7JV2 - chains L and A of the 3 polymer chains in the assembly; structure by electron microscopy, 3.50 A resolution.

== Chain L ==
Protein: S2H13 Fab light chain
Source organism: Homo sapiens
Notes: antibody fragment or engineered binder
Chain sequence (110 residues; numbered 1 to 110; the number before each row is that of its first residue):
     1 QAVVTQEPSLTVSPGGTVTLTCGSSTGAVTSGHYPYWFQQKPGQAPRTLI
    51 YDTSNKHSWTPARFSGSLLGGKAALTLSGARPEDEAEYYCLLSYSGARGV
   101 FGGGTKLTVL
Disulfides: Cys22-Cys90

== Chain A ==
Protein: Spike glycoprotein
Source organism: Severe acute respiratory syndrome coronavirus 2
UniProt: P0DTC2 (SPIKE_SARS2); residue numbers follow UniProt; this construct covers 14-1211
Chain sequence (1281 residues; each row starts with the number of its first residue; numbers below 1 keep their minus sign (Met-18 is residue -18)):
   -18 MGILPSPGMPALLSLVSLLSVLLMGCVAETGTQCVNLTTRTQLPPAYTNS
    32 FTRGVYYPDKVFRSSVLHSTQDLFLPFFSNVTWFHAIHVSGTNGTKRFDN
    82 PVLPFNDGVYFASTEKSNIIRGWIFGTTLDSKTQSLLIVNNATNVVIKVC
   132 EFQFCNDPFLGVYYHKNNKSWMESEFRVYSSANNCTFEYVSQPFLMDLEG
   182 KQGNFKNLREFVFKNIDGYFKIYSKHTPINLVRDLPQGFSALEPLVDLPI
   232 GINITRFQTLLALHRSYLTPGDSSSGWTAGAAAYYVGYLQPRTFLLKYNE
   282 NGTITDAVDCALDPLSETKCTLKSFTVEKGIYQTSNFRVQPTESIVRFPN
   332 ITNLCPFGEVFNATRFASVYAWNRKRISNCVADYSVLYNSASFSTFKCYG
   382 VSPTKLNDLCFTNVYADSFVIRGDEVRQIAPGQTGKIADYNYKLPDDFTG
   432 CVIAWNSNNLDSKVGGNYNYLYRLFRKSNLKPFERDISTEIYQAGSTPCN
   482 GVEGFNCYFPLQSYGFQPTNGVGYQPYRVVVLSFELLHAPATVCGPKKST
   532 NLVKNKCVNFNFNGLTGTGVLTESNKKFLPFQQFGRDIADTTDAVRDPQT
   582 LEILDITPCSFGGVSVITPGTNTSNQVAVLYQDVNCTEVPVAIHADQLTP
   632 TWRVYSTGSNVFQTRAGCLIGAEHVNNSYECDIPIGAGICASYQTQTNSP
   682 SGAGSVASQSIIAYTMSLGAENSVAYSNNSIAIPTNFTISVTTEILPVSM
   732 TKTSVDCTMYICGDSTECSNLLLQYGSFCTQLNRALTGIAVEQDKNTQEV
   782 FAQVKQIYKTPPIKDFGGFNFSQILPDPSKPSKRSFIEDLLFNKVTLADA
   832 GFIKQYGDCLGDIAARDLICAQKFNGLTVLPPLLTDEMIAQYTSALLAGT
   882 ITSGWTFGAGAALQIPFAMQMAYRFNGIGVTQNVLYENQKLIANQFNSAI
   932 GKIQDSLSSTASALGKLQDVVNQNAQALNTLVKQLSSNFGAISSVLNDIL
   982 SRLDPPEAEVQIDRLITGRLQSLQTYVTQQLIRAAEIRASANLAATKMSE
  1032 CVLGQSKRVDFCGKGYHLMSFPQSAPHGVVFLHVTYVPAQEKNFTTAPAI
  1082 CHDGKAHFPREGVFVSNGTHWFVTQRNFYEPQIITTDNTFVSGNCDVVIG
  1132 IVNNTVYDPLQPELDSFKEELDKYFKNHTSPDVDLGDISGINASVVNIQK
  1182 EIDRLNEVAKNLNESLIDLQELGKYEQYIKGSGRENLYFQGGGGSGYIPE
  1232 APRDGQAYVRKDGEWVLLSTFLGHHHHHHHH
Disordered / not traced: -18 to 442, 462-467, 502-1262
Disulfides: Cys480-Cys488
Differences from the reference sequence: expression tag (-18 to 13, 1212-1262); engineered mutation Ser682 (Arg in P0DTC2), Gly683 (Arg in P0DTC2), Gly685 (Arg in P0DTC2), Pro986 (Lys in P0DTC2), Pro987 (Val in P0DTC2)
Swiss-Prot annotation at these positions:
  - region: Asn280 to Cys301 (Putative superantigen), Arg403 to Asp405 (Integrin-binding motif), Asn448 to Phe456 (Immunodominant HLA epitope recognized by the CD8+), Pro681, Ala684 (Putative superantigen), Ser816 to Tyr837 (Fusion peptide 1), Lys835 to Phe855 (Fusion peptide 2), Asp1163 to Glu1202 (Heptad repeat 2)
  - site: Arg815, Ser816 (Cleavage)
  - glycosylation: Asn17 (N-linked (GlcNAc...) (complex) asparagine), Asn61 (N-linked (GlcNAc...) (hybrid) asparagine), Asn74 (N-linked (GlcNAc...) (complex) asparagine), Asn122 (N-linked (GlcNAc...) (hybrid) asparagine), Asn149 (N-linked (GlcNAc...) (complex) asparagine), Asn165 (N-linked (GlcNAc...) (complex) asparagine), Asn234 (N-linked (GlcNAc...) (high mannose) asparagine), Asn282 (N-linked (GlcNAc...) (complex) asparagine), Thr323 (O-linked (GalNAc) threonine), Ser325 (O-linked (HexNAc...) serine), Asn331 (N-linked (GlcNAc...) (complex) asparagine), Asn343 (N-linked (GlcNAc...) (complex) asparagine), Asn603 (N-linked (GlcNAc...) (hybrid) asparagine), Asn616 (N-linked (GlcNAc...) (complex) asparagine), Asn657 (N-linked (GlcNAc...) (complex) asparagine), Thr676 (O-linked (GlcNAc...) threonine), Thr678 (O-linked (GlcNAc...) threonine), Asn709 (N-linked (GlcNAc...) (high mannose) asparagine), Asn717 (N-linked (GlcNAc...) (hybrid) asparagine), Asn801 (N-linked (GlcNAc...) (hybrid) asparagine) and 6 more in UniProt
  - natural variant: Leu18 (L18F: In strain: Beta/B.1.351, Gamma/P.1 and 1 more), Thr19 (T19I: In strain: Omicron/BQ.1.1, Omicron/XBB.1.5 and 1 more; T19R: In strain: Delta/B.1.617.2, Omicron/BA.2 and 4 more), Thr20 (T20N: In strain: Gamma/P.1), Leu24 to Ala27 (sequence variant, change not given here; In strain: Omicron/BA.2, Omicron/BA.2.12.1 and 6 more), Pro26 (P26S: In strain: Gamma/P.1), Gln52 (Q52H: In strain: Omicron/EG.5.1), Ala67 (A67V: In strain: Eta/B.1.525, Omicron/BA.1), His69 to Val70 (deletion: In strain: Alpha/B.1.1.7, Eta/B.1.525 and 5 more), Gly75 (G75V: In strain: Lambda/C.37), Thr76 (T76I: In strain: Lambda/C.37), Asp80 (D80A: In strain: Beta/B.1.351), Val83 (V83A: In strain: Omicron/XBB.1.5, Omicron/EG.5.1), 80 further natural variant entries in UniProt
  - mutagenesis: His69 to Val70 (Increased incorporation of cleaved spike into virions), Asn121 (N121Q: Partial loss of biliverdin affinity), Arg190 (R190K: Partial loss of biliverdin affinity), Asn234 (N234Q: Increased resistance to neutralizing antibodies), Asn331 (N331Q: Reduced viral infectivity), Asn343 (N343Q: Reduced viral infectivity), Leu452 (L452R: Increased resistance to neutralizing antibodies. Decreases HLA binding to NF9 epitope. Increased binding affinity to human ACE2), Tyr453 (Y453F: Decreased HLA binding to NF9 epitope. Increased binding affinity to human ACE2), Ala475 (A475V: Increased resistance to neutralizing antibodies), Val483 (V483A: Increased resistance to neutralizing antibodies), Glu484 (E484D: Increased replication in human TMEM106B overexpressing cells), Phe490 (F490L: Increased resistance to neutralizing antibodies and human covalescent sera neutralization), 12 further mutagenesis entries in UniProt

== Chain L / chain A interface ==
Contacting residue pairs (12):
  Gly15(L) with Gly446(A)
  Tyr51(L) with Gly485(A), hydrogen bond (side chain-backbone)
  His57(L) with Glu484(A), salt bridge
  Ser58(L) with Glu484(A), hydrogen bond (backbone-side chain); Phe490(A)
  Trp59(L) with Glu484(A)
  Ala62(L) with Tyr449(A), hydrophobic; Ser494(A)
  Arg63(L) with Tyr449(A)
  Ser78(L) with Gly446(A); Tyr449(A), hydrogen bond
  Gly79(L) with Gly446(A)
Interface residues without a listed pair, chain L (11 interface residues in all): Asp52, Lys56
Interface residues without a listed pair, chain A (10 interface residues in all): Val445, Phe486, Tyr489, Gln498
From the paper, about this interface:
  - epitope / paratope residues, chain A: Lys444(A), Ile472(A)

== Overview ==
11 residues of chain L and 10 residues of chain A are in contact; the contacts include 3 hydrogen bonds and 1
salt bridge. Polar contacts include His57(L)-Glu484(A), Tyr51(L)-Gly485(A) and Ser58(L)-Glu484(A). UniProt
lists 24 mutagenesis sites on chain A. The paper reports epitope/paratope residues Lys444(A) and Ile472(A).
Chain L is S2H13 Fab light chain (Homo sapiens) and chain A is Spike glycoprotein (Severe acute respiratory
syndrome coronavirus 2); the structure, SARS-CoV-2 spike in complex with the S2H13 neutralizing antibody Fab
fragment (local refinement of the receptor-binding ..., was determined by electron microscopy, deposited
together with 7JV4, 7JV6, 7JW0 and 7JXC.
